PDB entry 5ZVM | X-ray diffraction, 3.30 A resolution | chains C and b of the 6 polymer chains in the assembly

# Chain C
Protein: Spike glycoprotein
From: Human SARS coronavirus
UniProtKB: P59594 (SPIKE_CVHSA); residue numbers follow UniProt; this construct covers 892-970
Amino-acid sequence (80 residues; each row starts with the number of its first residue):
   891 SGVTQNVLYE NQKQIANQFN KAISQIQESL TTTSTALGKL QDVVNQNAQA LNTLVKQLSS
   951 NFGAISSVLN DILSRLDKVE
Unresolved in the structure: 891, 959-970
Differences from the reference sequence: expression tag (891)
Swiss-Prot annotation at these positions:
  - natural variant: Thr-894 (T894A: In strain: Isolate SZ3)

# Chain b
Protein: pan-CoV inhibitory peptide EK1
From: synthetic construct
Amino-acid sequence (44 residues; each row starts with the number of its first residue):
     1 SGGRGGSLDQ INVTFLDLEY EMKKLEEAIK KLEESYIDLK ELGG
Unresolved in the structure: 1-6, 42-44

# Interface between chain C and chain b
Pairs across the interface - 42 pairs, chain C then chain b:
  Val-897(C) / Lys-40(b)
  Glu-900(C) / Lys-40(b)
  Asn-901(C) / Leu-39(b)
  Asn-901(C) / Lys-40(b)
  Gln-904(C) / Ile-37(b)
  Gln-904(C) / Asp-38(b)  hydrogen bond (side chain-backbone)
  Ile-905(C) / Ile-37(b)  hydrophobic
  Gln-908(C) / Glu-34(b)  hydrogen bond (side chain-backbone)
  Gln-908(C) / Ser-35(b)
  Gln-908(C) / Tyr-36(b)  hydrogen bond (side chain-backbone)
  Lys-911(C) / Lys-31(b)
  Lys-911(C) / Glu-34(b)  salt bridge
  Lys-911(C) / Ser-35(b)
  Ala-912(C) / Leu-32(b)
  Ala-912(C) / Ser-35(b)
  Gln-915(C) / Ala-28(b)
  Gln-915(C) / Lys-31(b)
  Gln-915(C) / Leu-32(b)
  Glu-918(C) / Lys-24(b)
  Ser-919(C) / Leu-25(b)
  Ser-919(C) / Ala-28(b)
  Thr-922(C) / Glu-21(b)
  Thr-922(C) / Lys-24(b)
  Thr-923(C) / Leu-25(b)
  Thr-925(C) / Glu-21(b)
  Ala-926(C) / Glu-21(b)
  Lys-929(C) / Leu-16(b)
  Lys-929(C) / Asp-17(b)
  Lys-929(C) / Glu-21(b)  salt bridge
  Leu-930(C) / Leu-16(b)  hydrophobic
  Leu-930(C) / Leu-18(b)  hydrophobic
  Val-933(C) / Thr-14(b)
  Val-933(C) / Phe-15(b)
  Val-933(C) / Leu-16(b)  hydrophobic
  Gln-936(C) / Thr-14(b)
  Asn-937(C) / Val-13(b)
  Asn-937(C) / Thr-14(b)  hydrogen bond (side chain-backbone)
  Ala-940(C) / Ile-11(b)
  Ala-940(C) / Asn-12(b)
  Thr-943(C) / Ile-11(b)
  Leu-944(C) / Ile-11(b)
  Gln-947(C) / Ser-7(b)  hydrogen bond (side chain-backbone)
Also at the interface, not in a pair above, chain C (25 interface residues in all): Ile-916
Also at the interface, not in a pair above, chain b (25 interface residues in all): Leu-8, Gln-10, Glu-27

# Overview
Chain C and chain b each contribute 25 residues to their interface, with 5 hydrogen bonds and 2 salt bridges.
Polar pairs include Lys-911(C)/Glu-34(b), Lys-929(C)/Glu-21(b) and Gln-904(C)/Asp-38(b).
Chain C is Spike glycoprotein (Human SARS coronavirus) and chain b is pan-CoV inhibitory peptide EK1
(synthetic construct); the structure, Crystal Structure of the Human Coronavirus SARS HR1 motif in complex
with pan-CoVs inhibitor EK1, was determined by X-ray diffraction together with 5ZUV and 5ZVK from the same
study.
